9HAM - chains A and J of the 13 polymer chains in the assembly; structure by electron microscopy, 5.06 A resolution (low resolution: residue-level contacts below are approximate; hydrogen-bond / salt-bridge calls are withheld).

# Chain A
Molecule: 23S ribosomal RNA
Source organism: Escherichia coli
Sequence (2904 nucleotides; row label = number of the first residue in the row):
     1 GGUUAAGCGACUAAGCGUACACGGUGGAUGCCCUGGCAGUCAGAGGCGAU
    51 GAAGGACGUGCUAAUCUGCGAUAAGCGUCGGUAAGGUGAUAUGAACCGUU
   101 AUAACCGGCGAUUUCCGAAUGGGGAAACCCAGUGUGUUUCGACACACUAU
   151 CAUUAACUGAAUCCAUAGGUUAAUGAGGCGAACCGGGGGAACUGAAACAU
   201 CUAAGUACCCCGAGGAAAAGAAAUCAACCGAGAUUCCCCCAGUAGCGGCG
   251 AGCGAACGGGGAGCAGCCCAGAGCCUGAAUCAGUGUGUGUGUUAGUGGAA
   301 GCGUCUGGAAAGGCGCGCGAUACAGGGUGACAGCCCCGUACACAAAAAUG
   351 CACAUGCUGUGAGCUCGAUGAGUAGGGCGGGACACGUGGUAUCCUGUCUG
   401 AAUAUGGGGGGACCAUCCUCCAAGGCUAAAUACUCCUGACUGACCGAUAG
   451 UGAACCAGUACCGUGAGGGAAAGGCGAAAAGAACCCCGGCGAGGGGAGUG
   501 AAAAAGAACCUGAAACCGUGUACGUACAAGCAGUGGGAGCACGCUUAGGC
   551 GUGUGACUGCGUACCUUUUGUAUAAUGGGUCAGCGACUUAUAUUCUGUAG
   601 CAAGGUUAACCGAAUAGGGGAGCCGAAGGGAAACCGAGUCUUAACUGGGC
   651 GUUAAGUUGCAGGGUAUAGACCCGAAACCCGGUGAUCUAGCCAUGGGCAG
   701 GUUGAAGGUUGGGUAACACUAACUGGAGGACCGAACCGACUAAUGUUGAA
   751 AAAUUAGCGGAUGACUUGUGGCUGGGGGUGAAAGGCCAAUCAAACCGGGA
   801 GAUAGCUGGUUCUCCCCGAAAGCUAUAUAAGUAGCGCCUCGUGAAUUCAU
   851 CUCCGGGGGUAGAGCACUGUUUCGGCAAGGGGGUCAUCCCGACUUACCAA
   901 CCCGAUGCAAACUGCGAAUACCGGAGAAUGUUAUCACGGGAGACACACGG
   951 CGGGUGCUAACGUCCGUCGUGAAGAGGGAAACAACCCAGACCGCCAGCUA
  1001 AGGUCCCAAAGUCAUGGUUAAGUGGGAAACGAUGUGGGAAGGCCCAGACA
  1051 GCCAGGAUGUUGGCUUAGAAGCAGCCAUCAUUUAAAGAAAGCGUAAUAGC
  1101 UCACUGGUCGAGUCGGCCUGCGCGGAAGAUGUAACGGGGCUAAACCAUGC
  1151 ACCGAAGCUGCGGCAGCGACGCUUAUGCGUUGUUGGGUAGGGGAGCGUUC
  1201 UGUAAGCCUGCGAAGGUGUGCUGUGAGGCAUGCUGGAGGUAUCAGAAGUG
  1251 CGAAUGCUGACAUAAGUAACGAUAAAGCGGGUGAAAAGCCCGCUCGCCGG
  1301 AAGACCAAGGGUUCCUGUCCAACGUUAAUCGGGGCAGGGUGAGUCGACCC
  1351 CUAAGGCGAGGCCGAAAGGCGUAGUCGAUGGGAAACAGGUUAAUAUUCCU
  1401 GUACUUGGUGUUACUGCGAAGGGGGGACGGAGAAGGCUAUGUUGGCCGGG
  1451 CGACGGUUGUCCCGGUUUAAGCGUGUAGGCUGGUUUUCCAGGCAAAUCCG
  1501 GAAAAUCAAGGCUGAGGCGUGAUGACGAGGCACUACGGUGCUGAAGCAAC
  1551 AAAUGCCCUGCUUCCAGGAAAAGCCUCUAAGCAUCAGGUAACAUCAAAUC
  1601 GUACCCCAAACCGACACAGGUGGUCAGGUAGAGAAUACCAAGGCGCUUGA
  1651 GAGAACUCGGGUGAAGGAACUAGGCAAAAUGGUGCCGUAACUUCGGGAGA
  1701 AGGCACGCUGAUAUGUAGGUGAGGUCCCUCGCGGAUGGAGCUGAAAUCAG
  1751 UCGAAGAUACCAGCUGGCUGCAACUGUUUAUUAAAAACACAGCACUGUGC
  1801 AAACACGAAAGUGGACGUAUACGGUGUGACGCCUGCCCGGUGCCGGAAGG
  1851 UUAAUUGAUGGGGUUAGCGCAAGCGAAGCUCUUGAUCGAAGCCCCGGUAA
  1901 ACGGCGGCCGUAACUAUAACGGUCCUAAGGUAGCGAAAUUCCUUGUCGGG
  1951 UAAGUUCCGACCUGCACGAAUGGCGUAAUGAUGGCCAGGCUGUCUCCACC
  2001 CGAGACUCAGUGAAAUUGAACUCGCUGUGAAGAUGCAGUGUACCCGCGGC
  2051 AAGACGGAAAGACCCCGUGAACCUUUACUAUAGCUUGACACUGAACAUUG
  2101 AGCCUUGAUGUGUAGGAUAGGUGGGAGGCUUUGAAGUGUGGACGCCAGUC
  2151 UGCAUGGAGCCGACCUUGAAAUACCACCCUUUAAUGUUUGAUGUUCUAAC
  2201 GUUGACCCGUAAUCCGGGUUGCGGACAGUGUCUGGUGGGUAGUUUGACUG
  2251 GGGCGGUCUCCUCCUAAAGAGUAACGGAGGAGCACGAAGGUUGGCUAAUC
  2301 CUGGUCGGACAUCAGGAGGUUAGUGCAAUGGCAUAAGCCAGCUUGACUGC
  2351 GAGCGUGACGGCGCGAGCAGGUGCGAAAGCAGGUCAUAGUGAUCCGGUGG
  2401 UUCUGAAUGGAAGGGCCAUCGCUCAACGGAUAAAAGGUACUCCGGGGAUA
  2451 ACAGGCUGAUACCGCCCAAGAGUUCAUAUCGACGGCGGUGUUUGGCACCU
  2501 CGAUGUCGGCUCAUCACAUCCUGGGGCUGAAGUAGGUCCCAAGGGUAUGG
  2551 CUGUUCGCCAUUUAAAGUGGUACGCGAGCUGGGUUUAGAACGUCGUGAGA
  2601 CAGUUCGGUCCCUAUCUGCCGUGGGCGCUGGAGAACUGAGGGGGGCUGCU
  2651 CCUAGUACGAGAGGACCGGAGUGGACGCAUCACUGGUGUUCGGGUUGUCA
  2701 UGCCAAUGGCACUGCCCGGUAGCUAAAUGCGGAAGAGAUAAGUGCUGAAA
  2751 GCAUCUAAGCACGAAACUUGCCCCGAGAUGAGUUCUCCCUGACCCUUUAA
  2801 GGGUCCUGAAGGAACGUUGAAGACGACGACGUUGAUAGGCCGGGUGUGUA
  2851 AGCGCAGCGAUGCGUUGAGCUAACCGGUACUAAUGAACCGUGAGGCUUAA
  2901 CCUU
Disordered / not traced: 685-793, 865-914, 1032-1122, 1687-1701, 1769-1983, 2054-2607, 2904
Differences from the reference sequence: conflict A827 (U3587572 in 1897866982), A830 (G3587569 in 1897866982)

# Chain J
Molecule: Large ribosomal subunit protein uL13
Source organism: Escherichia coli
Reference sequence: P0AA10 (RL13_ECOLI); residue numbers follow UniProt; this construct covers 1-142
Amino-acid sequence (142 residues; numbered 1 to 142; the number before each row is that of its first residue):
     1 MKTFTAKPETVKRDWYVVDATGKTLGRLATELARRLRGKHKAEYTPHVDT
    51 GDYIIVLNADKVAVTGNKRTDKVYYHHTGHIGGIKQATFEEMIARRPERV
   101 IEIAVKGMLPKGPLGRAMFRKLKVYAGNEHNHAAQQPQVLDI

# Interface between chain A and chain J
Pairs across the interface (84; chain A residue first):
  A5(A) with Ala-134(J)
  A6(A) with Asn-131(J); His-132(J); Ala-134(J); Gln-135(J)
  G7(A) with Trp-15(J); Lys-123(J); Asn-131(J); His-132(J); Gln-135(J)
  C8(A) with Tyr-53(J); Lys-123(J)
  C527(A) with Arg-120(J)
  A528(A) with Pro-113(J); Arg-116(J)
  A529(A) with Pro-113(J); Arg-116(J)
  G536(A) with His-47(J)
  G537(A) with Lys-2(J); Thr-5(J)
  A538(A) with Lys-7(J); Pro-8(J); Glu-9(J)
  G539(A) with Glu-9(J)
  C557(A) with His-47(J); Pro-113(J); Leu-114(J)
  U558(A) with Pro-46(J); His-47(J); Gly-112(J); Pro-113(J); Leu-114(J)
  C995(A) with Met-1(J); Lys-2(J); Thr-3(J)
  C1005(A) with Thr-30(J)
  C1006(A) with Met-108(J)
  C1007(A) with Arg-37(J); Lys-39(J); Met-108(J); Pro-110(J)
  A1009(A) with Lys-39(J); Tyr-44(J)
  U1012(A) with Arg-27(J); Thr-30(J)
  G1022(A) with Lys-68(J); Asp-71(J)
  G1131(A) with Tyr-75(J); Ile-84(J)
  U1132(A) with Tyr-75(J)
  G1137(A) with Gly-107(J)
  G1138(A) with Ile-103(J); Ala-104(J); Met-108(J)
  G1139(A) with Leu-25(J); Gly-26(J); Lys-72(J); Tyr-74(J)
  C1140(A) with Leu-25(J); Gly-26(J); Val-64(J); Lys-68(J)
  U1141(A) with Thr-65(J); Gly-66(J); Asn-67(J)
  A1143(A) with Gly-26(J); Arg-27(J); Thr-30(J)
  U2039(A) with Lys-111(J)
  G2040(A) with Lys-106(J); Lys-111(J)
  A2042(A) with Arg-116(J)
  G2640(A) with Arg-96(J)
  G2641(A) with Thr-78(J); His-80(J)
  G2642(A) with His-80(J); Ile-81(J)
  U2779(A) with Arg-120(J)
  G2780(A) with Glu-102(J); Arg-120(J)
  U2898(A) with Ala-134(J); Gln-136(J)
  A2899(A) with Ala-134(J); Gln-136(J)
Also at the interface, not in a pair above, chain A (44 interface residues in all): A1008, A1010, A1021, A1142, U2041, A2639
Also at the interface, not in a pair above, chain J (57 interface residues in all): Thr-24, His-77, Lys-85, Arg-99, Leu-109, Ala-133

# Summary
44 residues of chain A face 57 of chain J across their interface.
Here chain A is 23S ribosomal RNA and chain J is Large ribosomal subunit protein uL13, both from Escherichia
coli. Entry 9HAM (C_(L29)-/(L22)- precursor supplemented with Api137) was determined by electron microscopy
together with 9H3K, 9H3L and 9HAL from the same study.
